7KZB - chains L and C of the 5 polymer chains in the assembly; structure by X-ray diffraction, 2.83 A resolution.

# Chain L
Name: Fab light chain of CR3014-C8 antibody
From: Homo sapiens
Notes: antibody fragment or engineered binder
Chain sequence (214 residues; numbered 1 to 214; the number before each row is that of its first residue):
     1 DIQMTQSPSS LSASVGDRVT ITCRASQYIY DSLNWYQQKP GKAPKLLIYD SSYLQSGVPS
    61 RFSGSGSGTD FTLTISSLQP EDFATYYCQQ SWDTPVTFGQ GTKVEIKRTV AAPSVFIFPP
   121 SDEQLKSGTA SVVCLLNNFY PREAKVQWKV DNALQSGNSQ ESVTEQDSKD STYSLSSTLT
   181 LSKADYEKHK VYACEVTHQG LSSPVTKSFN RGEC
Cystine bridges: Cys23-Cys88, Cys134-Cys194

# Chain C
Name: Spike glycoprotein
From: Severe acute respiratory syndrome coronavirus 2
Reference sequence: P0DTC2 (SPIKE_SARS2); residues 333-528 here = UniProt positions 333-528
Chain sequence (204 residues; each row starts with the number of its first residue):
   333 TNLCPFGEVF NATRFASVYA WNRKRISNCV ADYSVLYNSA SFSTFKCYGV SPTKLNDLCF
   393 TNVYADSFVI RGDEVRQIAP GQTGKIADYN YKLPDDFTGC VIAWNSNNLD SKVGGNYNYL
   453 YRLFRKSNLK PFERDISTEI YQAGSTPCNG VEGFNCYFPL QSYGFQPTNG VGYQPYRVVV
   513 LSFELLHAPA TVCGPKGSHH HHHH
Unresolved in the structure: 333, 526-536
Sequence notes: expression tag (529-536)
Swiss-Prot annotation at these positions:
  - region: Arg403 to Asp405 (Integrin-binding motif), Asn448 to Phe456 (Immunodominant HLA epitope recognized by the CD8+)
  - glycosylation: Asn343 (N-linked (GlcNAc...) (complex) asparagine)
Cystine bridges: Cys336-Cys361, Cys379-Cys432, Cys391-Cys525, Cys480-Cys488
Covalently attached groups: N-acetylglucosamine (NAG) linked to Asn343
From the paper describing this entry:
  - post-translational modification sites: Asn343
  - mutagenesis - K378S: abolished binding to Fab heavy chain of CR3014-C8 antibody
  - mutagenesis - K378S: unchanged binding to Fab heavy chain of CR3022-B6 antibody
  - mutagenesis - K378S: abolished binding to parental CR3022
  - mutagenesis - L455A/F456A: abolished binding to Fab heavy chain of CR3022-B6 antibody
  - mutagenesis - L455A/F456A: unchanged binding to parental CR3022
  - mutagenesis - L455A/F456A: abolished binding to CR3014-D1
  - mutagenesis - T500A/N501A/Y505A: abolished binding to m396-B10
  - mutagenesis - T500A/N501A/Y505A: abolished binding to m396-C4
  - mutagenesis - T500A/N501A/Y505A: abolished binding to 80 R-A2

# Interface between chain L and chain C
Pairs across the interface (20):
  Tyr28(L) - Tyr369(C)
  Tyr28(L) - Ser371(C)
  Tyr28(L) - Ala372(C)
  Tyr30(L) - Leu368(C)  hydrogen bond (side chain-backbone)
  Tyr30(L) - Tyr369(C)  hydrogen bond (side chain-backbone)
  Tyr30(L) - Asn370(C)
  Tyr30(L) - Ser371(C)  hydrogen bond (side chain-backbone)
  Tyr30(L) - Phe374(C)
  Tyr30(L) - Phe377(C)  hydrophobic
  Asp31(L) - Ser375(C)
  Asp31(L) - Thr376(C)
  Asp50(L) - Lys378(C)  salt bridge
  Tyr53(L) - Arg408(C)
  Trp92(L) - Tyr369(C)  hydrophobic
  Trp92(L) - Phe377(C)  hydrogen bond (side chain-backbone)
  Trp92(L) - Pro384(C)  hydrophobic
  Trp92(L) - Thr385(C)
  Asp93(L) - Ser383(C)  hydrogen bond
  Asp93(L) - Pro384(C)
  Asp93(L) - Thr385(C)  hydrogen bond
Other interface residues (no listed pair), chain L (10 interface residues in all): Gln27, Ser32, Thr94

# Summary
Chain L and chain C form an interface of 10 and 14 residues respectively; the contacts include 6 hydrogen
bonds and 1 salt bridge. Polar contacts include Asp50(L)-Lys378(C), Tyr30(L)-Leu368(C) and Tyr30(L)-Tyr369(C).
The paper reports that K378S of chain C abolishes binding to Fab heavy chain of CR3014-C8 antibody; a
modification site at Asn343(C); 3 substitutions were tested in all.
Chain L is Fab light chain of CR3014-C8 antibody (Homo sapiens) and chain C is Spike glycoprotein (Severe
acute respiratory syndrome coronavirus 2); the structure, Potent SARS-CoV-2 binding and neutralization through
maturation of iconic SARS-CoV-1antibodies, was determined by X-ray diffraction (same publication as 7KZA).
